Entry 4BAN (X-ray diffraction, 1.87 A resolution); this record covers chains A and B of the 3 polymer chains in the assembly.

== Chain A ==
Protein: Thrombin light chain
Organism: Homo sapiens
Notes: EC 3.4.21.5
UniProt: P00734 (THRB_HUMAN); residues 1-36 here correspond to UniProt positions 328-363 (UniProt number = residue number + 327)
Chain sequence (36 residues; numbered 1 to 36; the number before each row is that of its first residue):
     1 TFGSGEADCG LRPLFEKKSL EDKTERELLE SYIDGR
Unresolved in the structure: 1-6, 35-36
Curated features (UniProtKB/Swiss-Prot):
  - site: Arg-36 (Cleavage)

== Chain B ==
Protein: Thrombin heavy chain
Organism: Homo sapiens
Notes: EC 3.4.21.5
UniProt: P00734 (THRB_HUMAN); the construct lacks a stretch of the UniProt sequence, so the offset changes along the chain: 37-184 = UniProt 364-511; 185-289 = UniProt 518-622
Chain sequence (259 residues; numbered 37 to 289 plus 6 insertion-coded residues; the number before each row is that of its first residue; a row labelled like 184A-184F holds insertion residues (184A, then the next letters in order)):
    37 IVEGSDAEIG MSPWQVMLFR KSPQELLCGA SLISDRWVLT AAHCLLYPPW DKNFTENDLL
    97 VRIGKHSRTR YERNIEKISM LEKIYIHPRY NWRENLDRDI ALMKLKKPVA FSDYIHPVCL
   157 PDRETAASLL QAGYKGRVTG WGNLKETW
184A-184F TANVGK
   185 GQPSVLQVVN LPIVERPVCK DSTRIRITDN MFCAGYKPDE GKRGDACEGD SGGPFVMKSP
   245 FNNRWYQMGI VSWGEGCDRD GKYGFYTHVF RLKKWIQKVI DQFGE
Unresolved in the structure: 184A-184F, 288-289
Cystine bridges: Cys-64/Cys-80, Cys-203/Cys-217, Cys-231/Cys-261
Glycans and other covalent adducts: N-acetylglucosamine (NAG) linked to Asn-89
Metal / ion sites: Na+ site 1: Lys-204, Thr-207, Phe-245; Na+ site 2: Arg-263, Lys-266
Small-molecule neighbours: M6S ((2S)-N-[(4-carbamimidoylphenyl)methyl]-1-[(2R)-2-cyclohexyl-2-[[2-(methylamino)-2-oxidanylidene-ethyl]amino]ethanoyl]azetidine-2-carboxamide): His-79, Tyr-83, Trp-86, Glu-130, Asn-131, Leu-132, Ile-209, Asp-229, Ala-230, Cys-231, Glu-232, Ser-235, Val-255, Ser-256, Trp-257, Gly-258, Glu-259, Gly-260, Cys-261, Gly-268, Phe-269
Curated features (UniProtKB/Swiss-Prot):
  - region: Ala-218 to Val-240 (High affinity receptor-binding region which is also known as the TP508 peptide)
  - active site (Charge relay system): His-79, Asp-135, Ser-235
  - glycosylation: Asn-89 (N-linked (GlcNAc...) (complex) asparagine)

== Interface between chain A and chain B ==
Pairs across the interface (59):
  Ala-7(A) / Arg-248(B)  hydrogen bond (backbone-side chain)
  Asp-8(A) / His-152(B)  salt bridge
  Asp-8(A) / Arg-248(B)
  Cys-9(A) / Pro-153(B)
  Cys-9(A) / Cys-155(B)  disulfide
  Cys-9(A) / Arg-248(B)  hydrogen bond (backbone-side chain)
  Gly-10(A) / Trp-50(B)
  Gly-10(A) / Pro-153(B)  hydrogen bond (backbone-backbone)
  Gly-10(A) / Val-154(B)
  Gly-10(A) / Cys-155(B)
  Gly-10(A) / Arg-248(B)
  Gly-10(A) / Trp-249(B)  hydrogen bond (backbone-backbone)
  Leu-11(A) / His-152(B)  hydrogen bond (backbone-side chain)
  Leu-11(A) / Asn-247(B)
  Leu-11(A) / Arg-248(B)
  Arg-12(A) / Gly-46(B)
  Arg-12(A) / Met-47(B)  hydrogen bond (side chain-backbone)
  Arg-12(A) / Pro-49(B)
  Arg-12(A) / Trp-50(B)
  Arg-12(A) / Arg-173(B)
  Arg-12(A) / Trp-249(B)
  Pro-13(A) / Ser-148(B)
  Pro-13(A) / Asp-149(B)
  Pro-13(A) / His-152(B)
  Leu-14(A) / Ile-45(B)
  Leu-14(A) / Asp-149(B)
  Phe-15(A) / Glu-44(B)
  Phe-15(A) / Ile-45(B)
  Phe-15(A) / Gly-46(B)
  Phe-15(A) / Met-47(B)
  Glu-16(A) / Lys-242(B)  salt bridge
  Glu-16(A) / Asn-247(B)
  Glu-16(A) / Trp-249(B)  hydrogen bond
  Asp-22(A) / Glu-44(B)
  Asp-22(A) / Met-47(B)
  Asp-22(A) / Arg-173(B)  salt bridge
  Asp-22(A) / Trp-249(B)
  Lys-23(A) / Glu-44(B)  hydrogen bond (backbone-side chain)
  Thr-24(A) / Arg-173(B)  hydrogen bond
  Thr-24(A) / Asn-194(B)  hydrogen bond
  Glu-25(A) / Arg-173(B)
  Glu-25(A) / Lys-242(B)  salt bridge
  Glu-27(A) / Lys-171(B)  salt bridge
  Glu-27(A) / Asn-194(B)  hydrogen bond
  Glu-27(A) / Tyr-220(B)  hydrogen bond
  Leu-28(A) / Lys-171(B)
  Leu-28(A) / Gly-172(B)
  Leu-28(A) / Asn-194(B)
  Leu-28(A) / Trp-249(B)  hydrophobic
  Leu-29(A) / Pro-244(B)  hydrophobic
  Ser-31(A) / Gly-169(B)
  Ser-31(A) / Tyr-170(B)
  Ser-31(A) / Lys-171(B)  hydrogen bond (side chain-backbone)
  Tyr-32(A) / Tyr-170(B)  hydrophobic
  Tyr-32(A) / Lys-171(B)  hydrogen bond (side chain-backbone)
  Tyr-32(A) / Met-241(B)
  Tyr-32(A) / Lys-242(B)
  Ile-33(A) / Tyr-170(B)
  Asp-34(A) / Tyr-170(B)  hydrogen bond (backbone-side chain)
Also at the interface, not in a pair above, chain B (27 interface residues in all): Tyr-150, Gln-167
Inter-chain disulfides: Cys-9(A)/Cys-155(B)

== Summary ==
Chain A and chain B form an interface of 21 and 27 residues respectively, with 1 disulfide bond, 15 hydrogen
bonds and 5 salt bridges. Polar contacts include Asp-8(A)/His-152(B), Glu-16(A)/Lys-242(B) and
Asp-22(A)/Arg-173(B). Bound to chain B: compound M6S. N-acetylglucosamine is covalently linked to Asn-89(B).
Here chain A is Thrombin light chain and chain B is Thrombin heavy chain, both from Homo sapiens. Entry 4BAN
(Thrombin in complex with inhibitor) was determined by X-ray diffraction (same publication as 4BAH, 4BAK,
4BAM, 4BAO and 4BAQ).
